Entry 4FJP (X-ray diffraction, 1.68 A resolution); this record covers chains A and B.

Chain A:
Name: Lactotransferrin
Source organism: Bos taurus
Notes: EC 3.4.21.-; fragment: C-lobe
Reference sequence: P24627 (TRFL_BOVIN); residues 342-676 here correspond to UniProt positions 361-695 (UniProt number = residue number + 19)
Chain sequence (335 residues; each row starts with the number of its first residue):
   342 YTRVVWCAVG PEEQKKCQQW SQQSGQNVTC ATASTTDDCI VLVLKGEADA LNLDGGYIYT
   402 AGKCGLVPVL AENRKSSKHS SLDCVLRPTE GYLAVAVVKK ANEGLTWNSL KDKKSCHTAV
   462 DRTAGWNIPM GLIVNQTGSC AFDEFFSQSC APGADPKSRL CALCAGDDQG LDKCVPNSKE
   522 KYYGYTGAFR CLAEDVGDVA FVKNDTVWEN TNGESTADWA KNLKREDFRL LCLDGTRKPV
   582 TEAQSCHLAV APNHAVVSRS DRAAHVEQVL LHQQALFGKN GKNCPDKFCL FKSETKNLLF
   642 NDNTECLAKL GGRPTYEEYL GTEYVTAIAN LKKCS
Disulfide bonds: Cys348-Cys380, Cys358-Cys371, Cys425-Cys647, Cys457-Cys532, Cys481-Cys675, Cys491-Cys505, Cys502-Cys515, Cys573-Cys587, Cys625-Cys630
Covalent attachments: N-acetylglucosamine (NAG) linked to Asn368, Asn476, Asn545
Metal / ion sites: Fe ion: Asp395, Tyr433, Tyr526, His595 (together with carbonate ion); Zn2+ site 1 near His588 (its only coordinating residue here); Zn2+ site 2 near Glu659 (its only coordinating residue here)
Small-molecule neighbours:
  - carbonate ion (CO3): Asp395, Tyr433, Thr459, Arg463, Thr464, Ala465, Gly466, Tyr526, His595
  - naproxen (NPS; (2S)-2-(6-methoxynaphthalen-2-yl)propanoic acid): Thr430, Glu431, Gly432, Ala592, Pro593, Asn594, Glu659, Tyr660, Gly662

Chain B:
Name: C-terminal peptide from Lactotransferrin
Source organism: Bos taurus
Reference sequence: P24627 (TRFL_BOVIN); residues 681-686 here correspond to UniProt positions 700-705 (UniProt number = residue number + 19)
Chain sequence (6 residues; numbered 681 to 686; the number before each row is that of its first residue):
   681 LEACAF

How chain A and chain B interact:
Cross-chain cystine bridges: Cys405(A)-Cys684(B)
Pairs across the interface (9):
  Asp378(A) - Phe686(B)
  Val382(A) - Phe686(B)  hydrophobic
  Thr401(A) - Phe686(B)
  Lys404(A) - Leu681(B)
  Lys404(A) - Glu682(B)
  Lys404(A) - Cys684(B)
  Cys405(A) - Cys684(B)  disulfide
  Cys405(A) - Ala685(B)
  Cys405(A) - Phe686(B)  hydrophobic
Also at the interface, not in a pair above, chain A (10 interface residues in all): Ile381, Leu385, Tyr400, Ala670, Lys674
Also at the interface, not in a pair above, chain B (6 interface residues in all): Ala683

Overview:
10 residues of chain A face 6 of chain B across their interface; the contacts include 1 disulfide bond. Bound
to chain A: carbonate ion and naproxen. Covalently linked N-acetylglucosamine: at Asn368(A), Asn476(A) and
Asn545(A). Asp395(A), Tyr433(A), Tyr526(A) and His595(A) form the Fe ion site.
Chain A is Lactotransferrin and chain B is C-terminal peptide from Lactotransferrin, both from Bos taurus; the
structure, Crystal Structure of C-lobe of Bovine lactoferrin Complexed with Naproxen at 1.68 A Resolution, was
determined by X-ray diffraction.
